9JCO - chains B and N of the 5 polymer chains in the assembly; structure by electron microscopy, 2.36 A resolution.

[Chain B]
Molecule: Guanine nucleotide-binding protein G(I)/G(S)/G(T) subunit beta-1
Organism: Homo sapiens
UniProt: P62873 (GBB1_HUMAN); residues 7-345 here correspond to UniProt positions 2-340 (UniProt number = residue number - 5)
Amino-acid sequence (518 residues; each row starts with the number of its first residue):
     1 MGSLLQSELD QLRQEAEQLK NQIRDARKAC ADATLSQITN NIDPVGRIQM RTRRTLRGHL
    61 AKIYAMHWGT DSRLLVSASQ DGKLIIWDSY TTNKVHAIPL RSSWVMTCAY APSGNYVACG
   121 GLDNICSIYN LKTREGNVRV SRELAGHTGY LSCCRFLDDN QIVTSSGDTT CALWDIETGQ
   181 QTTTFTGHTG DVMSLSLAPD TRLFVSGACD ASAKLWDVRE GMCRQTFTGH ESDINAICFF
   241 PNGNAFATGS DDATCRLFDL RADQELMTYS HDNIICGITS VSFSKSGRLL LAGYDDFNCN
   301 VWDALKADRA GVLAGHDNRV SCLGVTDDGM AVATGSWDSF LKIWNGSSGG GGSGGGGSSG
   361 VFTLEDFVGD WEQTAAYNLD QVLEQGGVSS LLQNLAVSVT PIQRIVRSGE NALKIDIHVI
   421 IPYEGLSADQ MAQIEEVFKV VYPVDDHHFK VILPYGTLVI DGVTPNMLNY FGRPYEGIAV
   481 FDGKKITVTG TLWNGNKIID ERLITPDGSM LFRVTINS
Not modelled in the structure: 1-9, 349-518
Differences from the reference sequence: initiating methionine (1); expression tag (2-6)
Curated features (UniProtKB/Swiss-Prot):
  - modified residue: Ser-7 (N-acetylserine), His-271 (Phosphohistidine)

[Chain N]
Molecule: Nanobody 35
Organism: Lama glama
Notes: antibody fragment or engineered binder
Amino-acid sequence (128 residues; numbered 1 to 128; the number before each row is that of its first residue):
     1 QVQLQESGGG LVQPGGSLRL SCAASGFTFS NYKMNWVRQA PGKGLEWVSD ISQSGASISY
    61 TGSVKGRFTI SRDNAKNTLY LQMNSLKPED TAVYYCARCP APFTRDCFDV TSTTYAYRGQ
   121 GTQVTVSS
Not modelled in the structure: 127-128
Disulfide bonds: Cys-22/Cys-96, Cys-99/Cys-107

[Chain B / chain N interface]
Residue-residue contacts (18; chain B residue first):
  Thr-189(B) with Thr-114(N)
  Cys-209(B) with Tyr-117(N), hydrogen bond (backbone-side chain)
  Asp-210(B) with Tyr-117(N)
  Ala-211(B) with Tyr-117(N), hydrogen bond (backbone-side chain)
  Thr-228(B) with Gln-1(N)
  His-230(B) with Val-2(N)
  Glu-231(B) with Gly-26(N); Phe-27(N); Thr-28(N); Tyr-32(N), hydrogen bond (backbone-side chain); Arg-98(N), hydrogen bond (backbone-side chain)
  Ser-232(B) with Tyr-32(N); Pro-100(N), hydrogen bond (side chain-backbone); Ala-101(N); Tyr-117(N), hydrogen bond (backbone-side chain)
  Asp-233(B) with Tyr-117(N), hydrogen bond
  Asp-251(B) with Pro-102(N)
  Ile-275(B) with Phe-103(N)
Interface residues without a listed pair, chain B (12 interface residues in all): Asp-252
Interface residues without a listed pair, chain N (14 interface residues in all): Ala-116

[Summary]
Chain B and chain N form an interface of 12 and 14 residues respectively, with 7 hydrogen bonds. Polar
contacts include Cys-209(B)/Tyr-117(N), Ala-211(B)/Tyr-117(N) and Glu-231(B)/Tyr-32(N).
Here chain B is Guanine nucleotide-binding protein G(I)/G(S)/G(T) subunit beta-1 (Homo sapiens) and chain N is
Nanobody 35 (Lama glama). Entry 9JCO (Cryo-EM structure of the proton-sensing GPCR (GPR4)-Gs protein complex
at pH 6.5) was determined by electron microscopy together with 9JCP and 9JCQ from the same study.
